Entry 2DD5 (X-ray diffraction, 2.00 A resolution); this record covers chains E and I of the 12 polymer chains in the assembly.

Chain E:
Protein: Thiocyanate hydrolase beta subunit
From: Thiobacillus thioparus
Notes: EC 3.5.5.8
UniProtKB: O66186 (SCNB_THITI); residues 2-157 here correspond to UniProt positions 1-156 (UniProt number = residue number - 1)
Sequence (157 residues; row label = number of the first residue in the row):
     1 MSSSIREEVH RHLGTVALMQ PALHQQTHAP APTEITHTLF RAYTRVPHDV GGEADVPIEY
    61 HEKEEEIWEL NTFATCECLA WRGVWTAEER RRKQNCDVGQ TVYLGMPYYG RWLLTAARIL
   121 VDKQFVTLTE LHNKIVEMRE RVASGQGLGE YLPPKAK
Unresolved in the structure: 1-3, 155-157
Sequence notes: initiating methionine (1)

Chain I:
Protein: Thiocyanate hydrolase gamma subunit
From: Thiobacillus thioparus
Notes: EC 3.5.5.8
UniProtKB: O66188 (SCNC_THITI); residues 2-243 here correspond to UniProt positions 1-242 (UniProt number = residue number - 1)
Sequence (243 residues; row label = number of the first residue in the row):
     1 MSADHDHDHD HDHDHKPAPM VEEVSDFEIL EMAVRELAIE KGLFSAEDHR VWKDYVHTLG
    61 PLPAARLVAK AWLDPEYKKL CIEDGVEASK AVGVNWVTSP PTQFGTPSDY CNLRVLADSP
   121 TLKHVVVCTL CSCYPRPILG QSPEWYRSPN YRRRLVRWPR QVLAEFGLQL PSEVQIRVAD
   181 SNQKTRYIVM PVRPEGTDGW TEDQLAEIVT RDCLIGVAVP KPGITVNAKR PVLKANRPVH
   241 HDH
Unresolved in the structure: 1-22, 240-243
Sequence notes: initiating methionine (1); modified residue (131, 133)
Modified / non-standard residues: Cys131 (3-sulfinoalanine; CSD); Cys133 (s-hydroxycysteine; CSO)
Ion coordination: Co3+: Cys128, Cys131, Ser132, Cys133

Chain E / chain I interface:
Pairs across the interface (8):
  His28(E) with Arg153(I), hydrogen bond
  Ala29(E) with Pro149(I), hydrophobic
  Ala31(E) with Leu233(I), hydrophobic
  Thr33(E) with Asn236(I)
  Ile35(E) with Phe27(I), hydrophobic
  His37(E) with Asp26(I), salt bridge
  Phe40(E) with Asp26(I); Phe27(I), hydrophobic
Interface residues without a listed pair, chain E (8 interface residues in all): Pro32
Interface residues without a listed pair, chain I (7 interface residues in all): Lys234

In short:
8 residues of chain E face 7 of chain I across their interface; the contacts include 1 hydrogen bond and 1
salt bridge. Polar pairs include His37(E)-Asp26(I) and His28(E)-Arg153(I). Cys128(I), Cys131(I), Ser132(I) and
Cys133(I) form the Co3+ site.
Chain E is Thiocyanate hydrolase beta subunit and chain I is Thiocyanate hydrolase gamma subunit, both from
Thiobacillus thioparus; the structure, Thiocyanate hydrolase (SCNase) from Thiobacillus thioparus native
holo-enzyme, was determined by X-ray diffraction (same publication as 2DD4).
